1CQN - chain A; structure by X-ray diffraction, 2.10 A resolution.

# Chain A
Name: Ribosomal protein S6
Source organism: Thermus thermophilus
UniProtKB: P23370 (RS6_THETH); residues 1-101 here = UniProt positions 1-101
Amino-acid sequence (101 residues; row label = number of the first residue in the row):
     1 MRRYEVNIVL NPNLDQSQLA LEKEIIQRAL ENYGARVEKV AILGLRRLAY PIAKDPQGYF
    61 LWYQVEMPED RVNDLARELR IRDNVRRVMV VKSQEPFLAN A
Disordered / not traced: 99-101
Differences from the reference sequence: engineered mutation A41 (Glu in P23370), I42 (Glu in P23370)
What the authors report for this chain:
  - mutagenesis - E41A/E42I: unchanged stability

# Summary
From the paper: E41A/E42I leave stability unchanged.
Chain A is Ribosomal protein S6 (Thermus thermophilus); the structure, Protein aggregation and alzheimer's
disease: crystallographic analysis of the phenomenon. engineered version of the ribosomal protein ..., was
determined by X-ray diffraction together with 1CQM and 1QJH from the same study.
